Entry 8FMX (electron microscopy, 3.37 A resolution); this record covers chains A and B of the 3 polymer chains in the assembly.

Chain A (and B):
Name: Fusion glycoprotein
Organism: Langya virus
Notes: fragment: ectodomain; chain B of this document is another copy of the same molecule, construct and numbering; everything in this record applies to it too
Sequence (478 residues; row label = number of the first residue in the row):
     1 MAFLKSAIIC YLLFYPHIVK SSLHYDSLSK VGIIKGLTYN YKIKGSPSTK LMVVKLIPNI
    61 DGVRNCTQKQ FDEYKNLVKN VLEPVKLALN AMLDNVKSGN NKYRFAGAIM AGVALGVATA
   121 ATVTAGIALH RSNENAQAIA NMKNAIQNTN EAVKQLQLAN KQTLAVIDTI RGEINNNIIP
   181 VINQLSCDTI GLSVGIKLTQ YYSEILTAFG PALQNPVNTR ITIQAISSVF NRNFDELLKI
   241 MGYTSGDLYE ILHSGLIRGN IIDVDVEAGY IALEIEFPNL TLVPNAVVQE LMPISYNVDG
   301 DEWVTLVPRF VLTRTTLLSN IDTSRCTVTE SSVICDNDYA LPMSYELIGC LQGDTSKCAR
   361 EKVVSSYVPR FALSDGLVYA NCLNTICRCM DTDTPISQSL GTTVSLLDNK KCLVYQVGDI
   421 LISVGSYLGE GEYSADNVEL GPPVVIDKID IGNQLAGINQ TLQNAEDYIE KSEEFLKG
Disordered / not traced: 1-21, 467-478
Disulfide bonds: Cys66-Cys187, Cys326-Cys335, Cys350-Cys358, Cys382-Cys387, Cys389-Cys412
Covalent attachments: N-acetylglucosamine (NAG) linked to Asn65; glycan linked to Asn459
Reported in the primary citation:
  - post-translational modification sites: Asn65, Asn459

Interface between chain A and chain B:
Contacting residue pairs - 81 pairs, chain A then chain B:
  Lys35(A) - Val117(B)
  Gly36(A) - Val117(B)
  Asn176(A) - Ser193(B)  hydrogen bond
  Pro180(A) - Gln184(B)
  Pro180(A) - Leu185(B)  hydrophobic
  Val181(A) - Val181(B)  hydrophobic
  Asn231(A) - Gln200(B)  hydrogen bond (backbone-side chain)
  Arg232(A) - Ser203(B)  hydrogen bond (backbone-side chain)
  Asn233(A) - Ile196(B)  hydrogen bond (side chain-backbone)
  Asn233(A) - Thr199(B)  hydrogen bond
  Asn233(A) - Gln200(B)  hydrogen bond (side chain-backbone)
  Asn233(A) - Ser203(B)
  Phe234(A) - Ser203(B)
  Phe234(A) - Thr207(B)
  Asp235(A) - Thr199(B)
  Asp235(A) - Tyr202(B)
  Glu236(A) - Thr199(B)
  Lys239(A) - Glu73(B)  salt bridge
  Ser245(A) - Leu206(B)
  Gly246(A) - Tyr202(B)
  Tyr249(A) - Gln214(B)
  Met292(A) - Val117(B)  hydrophobic
  Met292(A) - Thr119(B)
  Glu361(A) - Pro342(B)
  Lys362(A) - Pro342(B)
  Val364(A) - Ala340(B)
  Val364(A) - Pro342(B)
  Ser365(A) - Asp338(B)  hydrogen bond (side chain-backbone)
  Ser365(A) - Tyr339(B)
  Ser365(A) - Ala340(B)  hydrogen bond (side chain-backbone)
  Ser366(A) - Asp338(B)  hydrogen bond (backbone-side chain)
  Tyr367(A) - Asn337(B)
  Phe371(A) - Ala120(B)  hydrophobic
  Leu373(A) - Gly112(B)
  Leu373(A) - Leu115(B)  hydrophobic
  Leu373(A) - Gly116(B)
  Leu373(A) - Val117(B)
  Leu373(A) - Ala118(B)  hydrogen bond (backbone-backbone)
  Ser374(A) - Gly116(B)
  Ser374(A) - Val117(B)
  Asp375(A) - Gly116(B)  hydrogen bond (backbone-backbone)
  Asp375(A) - Val117(B)
  Gly376(A) - Gly112(B)
  Gly376(A) - Gly116(B)  hydrogen bond (backbone-backbone)
  Met390(A) - Tyr103(B)  hydrophobic
  Met390(A) - Phe105(B)  hydrophobic
  Asp391(A) - Tyr103(B)  hydrogen bond
  Val414(A) - Tyr103(B)
  Gln416(A) - Phe105(B)
  Asp419(A) - Phe105(B)
  Ile420(A) - Val123(B)  hydrophobic
  Leu421(A) - Phe105(B)
  Leu421(A) - Ala108(B)
  Leu421(A) - Ile109(B)
  Leu421(A) - Met110(B)  hydrogen bond (backbone-backbone)
  Ile422(A) - Met110(B)
  Ser423(A) - Met110(B)  hydrogen bond (backbone-backbone)
  Ser423(A) - Ala111(B)
  Ser423(A) - Gly112(B)  hydrogen bond (backbone-backbone)
  Ser423(A) - Val113(B)
  Val424(A) - Val113(B)
  Gly425(A) - Val113(B)
  Val445(A) - Pro342(B)
  Val445(A) - Ser344(B)
  Asp447(A) - Asn320(B)  hydrogen bond
  Lys448(A) - Ile446(B)
  Ile449(A) - Leu306(B)
  Ile449(A) - Pro308(B)  hydrophobic
  Asp450(A) - Ser344(B)  hydrogen bond
  Gly452(A) - Val444(B)
  Asn453(A) - Lys357(B)  hydrogen bond (side chain-backbone)
  Asn453(A) - Ala359(B)
  Gln454(A) - Ser344(B)
  Leu455(A) - Gln454(B)
  Leu455(A) - Ile458(B)  hydrophobic
  Ala456(A) - Pro442(B)  hydrophobic
  Ala456(A) - Val444(B)  hydrophobic
  Ile458(A) - Ile458(B)  hydrophobic
  Leu462(A) - Ile458(B)
  Leu462(A) - Thr461(B)
  Leu462(A) - Leu462(B)  hydrophobic
Interface residues without a listed pair, chain A (61 interface residues in all): Leu37, Glu151, Ala152, Asn177, Thr244, His253, Glu330, Ala372, Asp393, Ile451, Asn459
Interface residues without a listed pair, chain B (61 interface residues in all): Leu77, Arg104, Asn177, Leu192, Lys197, Glu204, Pro211, Val307, Arg314, Ser319, Leu341, Met343, Glu346, Cys358, Ile451

Overview:
The chain A/chain B interface involves 61 residues from each chain; the contacts include 19 hydrogen bonds and
1 salt bridge. Among the polar pairs are Lys239(A)-Glu73(B), Asn176(A)-Ser193(B) and Asn231(A)-Gln200(B).
Covalently linked N-acetylglucosamine: at Asn65(A). The paper reports modification sites Asn65(A) and
Asn459(A).
Chain A and chain B are both Fusion glycoprotein (Langya virus); the structure, Langya virus F glycoprotein
ectodomain in prefusion form, was determined by electron microscopy together with 8FMY from the same study.
